5FJA - chains M and N of the 17 polymer chains in the assembly; structure by electron microscopy, 4.65 A resolution (low resolution: residue-level contacts below are approximate; hydrogen-bond / salt-bridge calls are withheld).

# Chain M
Name: DNA-directed RNA polymerase III subunit RPC5
From: Saccharomyces cerevisiae
UniProtKB: P36121 (RPC5_YEAST); numbering as in UniProt (aligned over 1-282)
Sequence (282 residues; row label = number of the first residue in the row):
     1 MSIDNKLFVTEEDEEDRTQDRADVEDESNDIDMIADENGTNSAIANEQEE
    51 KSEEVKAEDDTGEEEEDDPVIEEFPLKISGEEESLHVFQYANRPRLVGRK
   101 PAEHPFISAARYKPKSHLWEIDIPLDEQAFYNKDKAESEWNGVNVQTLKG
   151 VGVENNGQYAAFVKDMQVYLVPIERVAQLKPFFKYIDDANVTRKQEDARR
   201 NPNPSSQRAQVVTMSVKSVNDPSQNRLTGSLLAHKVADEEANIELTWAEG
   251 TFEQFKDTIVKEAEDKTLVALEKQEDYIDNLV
Not modelled in the structure: 1-70, 197-224, 263-282
Swiss-Prot annotation at these positions:
  - modified residue: T61 (Phosphothreonine)

# Chain N
Name: DNA-directed RNA polymerase III subunit RPC4
From: Saccharomyces cerevisiae
UniProtKB: P25441 (RPC4_YEAST); residues 1-422 here = UniProt positions 1-422
Sequence (422 residues; numbered 1 to 422; the number before each row is that of its first residue):
     1 MSSNKGNGRLPSLKDSSSNGGGSAKPSLKFKPKAVARKSKEEREAAASKV
    51 KLEEESKRGNDKKHFNNKNKRVTGAGGQQRRMAKYLNNTHVISSGPLAAG
   101 NFVSEKGDLRRGFIKSEGSGSSLVQKGLETIDNGAESSENEAEDDDNEGV
   151 ASKSKKKFNMGKEFEARNLIEDEDDGESEKSSDVDMDDEEWRSKRIEQLF
   201 PVRPVRVRHEDVETVKREIQEALSEKPTREPTPSVKTEPVGTGLQSYLEE
   251 RERQVNEKLADLGLEKEFQSVDGKEAAAELELLNADHQHILRKLKKMNNK
   301 PERFMVFQLPTRLPAFERPAVKEEKEDMETQASDPSKKKKNIKKKDTKDA
   351 LSTRELAGKVGSIRVHKSGKLSVKIGNVVMDIGKGAETTFLQDVIALSIA
   401 DDASSAELLGRVDGKIVVTPQI
Not modelled in the structure: 1-273, 321-359
Swiss-Prot annotation at these positions:
  - motif: K25 to K29 (Nuclear localization signal)
  - modified residue: S137 (Phosphoserine), S138 (Phosphoserine), S178 (Phosphoserine), S182 (Phosphoserine), S224 (Phosphoserine), T228 (Phosphothreonine), T232 (Phosphothreonine)

# How chain M and chain N interact
Residue-residue contacts (81):
  I71(M) - K367(N)
  E72(M) - R364(N)
  E73(M) - R364(N)
  F74(M) - S362(N)
  F74(M) - I363(N)
  F74(M) - R364(N)
  P75(M) - S362(N)
  L76(M) - V360(N)
  L76(M) - G361(N)
  L76(M) - S362(N)
  L76(M) - I363(N)
  E83(M) - S398(N)
  E83(M) - I399(N)
  E83(M) - A400(N)
  L85(M) - A396(N)
  L85(M) - L397(N)
  H86(M) - A396(N)
  H86(M) - L397(N)
  H86(M) - I399(N)
  V87(M) - V394(N)
  V87(M) - I395(N)
  V87(M) - A396(N)
  F88(M) - D393(N)
  F88(M) - V394(N)
  F88(M) - I395(N)
  F88(M) - L397(N)
  Q89(M) - Q392(N)
  Q89(M) - D393(N)
  Q89(M) - V394(N)
  Y90(M) - D393(N)
  A91(M) - L391(N)
  R93(M) - D393(N)
  P94(M) - D393(N)
  R95(M) - F390(N)
  R95(M) - L391(N)
  R95(M) - Q392(N)
  R95(M) - D393(N)
  P101(M) - R411(N)
  E103(M) - D393(N)
  H104(M) - I395(N)
  H104(M) - L408(N)
  Y112(M) - D402(N)
  W119(M) - I399(N)
  G157(M) - Q308(N)
  G157(M) - L309(N)
  Q158(M) - F307(N)
  Q158(M) - Q308(N)
  Y159(M) - V306(N)
  Y159(M) - F307(N)
  Y159(M) - L309(N)
  Y159(M) - L313(N)
  A160(M) - M305(N)
  A160(M) - V306(N)
  A161(M) - F304(N)
  A161(M) - M305(N)
  A161(M) - F307(N)
  F162(M) - F304(N)
  V163(M) - L294(N)
  V163(M) - M297(N)
  V163(M) - N298(N)
  V163(M) - N299(N)
  K164(M) - N298(N)
  K164(M) - K300(N)
  D165(M) - N298(N)
  D165(M) - K300(N)
  M166(M) - N298(N)
  L170(M) - F307(N)
  I173(M) - V306(N)
  I243(M) - D402(N)
  L245(M) - S405(N)
  T246(M) - S405(N)
  W247(M) - S405(N)
  W247(M) - A406(N)
  W247(M) - L408(N)
  A248(M) - A406(N)
  A248(M) - E407(N)
  E249(M) - L408(N)
  G250(M) - E407(N)
  Q254(M) - E302(N)
  Q254(M) - L409(N)
  F255(M) - E302(N)
Other interface residues (no listed pair), chain M (48 interface residues in all): I78, A102, N156, T251, E253
Other interface residues (no listed pair), chain N (43 interface residues in all): L291, R303, T311, V365, T389, S404

# In short
Chain M and chain N form an interface of 48 and 43 residues respectively.
Chain M is DNA-directed RNA polymerase III subunit RPC5 and chain N is DNA-directed RNA polymerase III subunit
RPC4, both from Saccharomyces cerevisiae; the structure, Cryo-EM structure of yeast RNA polymerase III at 4.7
A, was determined by electron microscopy (same publication as 5FJ8 and 5FJ9).
